6VL8 - chains A and B; structure by X-ray diffraction, 2.42 A resolution.

# Chain A
Molecule: 6-3 Fab heavy chain
Organism: Mus musculus
Notes: antibody fragment or engineered binder
Chain sequence (228 residues; row label = number of the first residue in the row; note: 17 numbers in that range are skipped by the numbering (no residue carries them; nothing is unmodelled there); a row labelled like 82A-82C holds insertion residues (82A, then the next letters in order)):
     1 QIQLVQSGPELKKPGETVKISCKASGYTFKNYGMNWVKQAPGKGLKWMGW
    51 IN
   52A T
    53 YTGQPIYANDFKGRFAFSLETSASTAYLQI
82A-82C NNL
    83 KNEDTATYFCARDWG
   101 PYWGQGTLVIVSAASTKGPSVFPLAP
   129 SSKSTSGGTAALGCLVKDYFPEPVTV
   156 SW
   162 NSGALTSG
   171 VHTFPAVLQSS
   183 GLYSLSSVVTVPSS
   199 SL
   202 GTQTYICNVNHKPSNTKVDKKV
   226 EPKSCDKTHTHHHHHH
Not modelled in the structure: 129-133, 228-241
Disulfides: Cys22-Cys92, Cys142-Cys208
What the authors report for this chain:
  - binding site for peg 8000: Asp95, Trp96, Gly97
  - mutagenesis - W96A: abolished binding to PEG

# Chain B
Molecule: 6-3 Fab light chain
Organism: Mus musculus
Notes: antibody fragment or engineered binder
Chain sequence (219 residues; row label = number of the first residue in the row; note: 1 number in that range is skipped by the numbering (no residue carries it; nothing is unmodelled there); a row labelled like 27A-27F holds insertion residues (27A, then the next letters in order)):
     1 NIMMTQSPSSLAVSAGEKVTVNCKSSQ
27A-27F SVLYSS
    28 NQMNYLAWYQQKPGQSPKLLIYWASTRESGVPDRFTGSGSGTDFTLTISS
    78 VQTEDLAVYYCLQYLSS
    96 WTFGGGTKLEIKRTVAAPSVFIFPPSDEQLKSGTASVVCLLNNFYPREAK
   146 VQWKVDNALQSGNSQESVTEQDSKDSTYSLSSTLTLSKADYEKHKVYACE
   196 VTHQGLSSPVTKSFNRGEC
Not modelled in the structure: 214
Disulfides: Cys23-Cys88, Cys134-Cys194
What the authors report for this chain:
  - binding site for peg 8000: Tyr32, Trp50, Tyr91
  - mutagenesis - W96Y: abolished binding to PEG
  - mutagenesis - A34L: decreased binding to PEG

# Chain A / chain B interface
Pairs across the interface (61):
  Asn35(A) with Trp96(B)
  Val37(A) with Phe98(B), hydrophobic
  Gln39(A) with Gln38(B), hydrogen bond; Tyr87(B)
  Lys43(A) with Tyr87(B)
  Gly44(A) with Tyr87(B)
  Leu45(A) with Gln38(B); Pro44(B), hydrophobic; Tyr87(B), hydrophobic; Phe98(B)
  Trp47(A) with Ser94(B); Trp96(B)
  Asn61(A) with Asn1(B)
  Phe91(A) with Ser43(B)
  Ala93(A) with Trp96(B), hydrophobic
  Trp96(A) with Trp50(B), hydrophobic; Tyr91(B), hydrophobic
  Gly97(A) with Leu46(B)
  Pro101(A) with Leu46(B), hydrophobic; Glu55(B)
  Trp103(A) with Tyr36(B); Pro44(B); Phe98(B), hydrophobic
  Gly104(A) with Ser43(B), hydrogen bond (backbone-side chain)
  Val121(A) with Glu123(B)
  Phe122(A) with Ser121(B); Glu123(B); Gln124(B)
  Pro123(A) with Ser121(B); Glu123(B)
  Leu124(A) with Phe118(B); Val133(B), hydrophobic
  Ala125(A) with Phe118(B)
  Ser134(A) with Phe116(B)
  Thr137(A) with Phe116(B)
  Ala139(A) with Phe116(B), hydrophobic; Phe118(B)
  Leu140(A) with Phe118(B), hydrophobic
  Leu143(A) with Ser131(B)
  Lys145(A) with Gln124(B); Thr129(B)
  His172(A) with Asn137(B); Asn138(B), hydrogen bond; Thr164(B); Ser174(B), hydrogen bond
  Phe174(A) with Leu135(B), hydrophobic; Ser162(B); Thr164(B); Ser174(B); Leu175(B); Ser176(B)
  Pro175(A) with Ser162(B), hydrogen bond (backbone-side chain); Val163(B)
  Val177(A) with Gln160(B); Glu161(B); Ser162(B)
  Leu178(A) with Gln160(B), hydrogen bond (backbone-side chain)
  Gln179(A) with Gln160(B)
  Val190(A) with Leu135(B), hydrophobic
  Thr192(A) with Asn137(B)
  Lys221(A) with Glu123(B)
Also at the interface, not in a pair above, chain A (41 interface residues in all): Lys46, Arg94, Gln105, Ala138, Thr173, Ser188
Also at the interface, not in a pair above, chain B (37 interface residues in all): Tyr32, Gln42, Gly100, Pro119, Ser127

# Overview
41 residues of chain A and 37 residues of chain B are in contact; the contacts include 6 hydrogen bonds. Polar
contacts include Gln39(A)-Gln38(B), Gly104(A)-Ser43(B) and His172(A)-Asn138(B). The paper reports a binding
site for peg 8000 at Asp95(A), Trp96(A) and Tyr32(B) among others; W96A of chain A abolishes binding to PEG; 3
substitutions were tested in all.
Chain A is 6-3 Fab heavy chain and chain B is 6-3 Fab light chain, both from Mus musculus; the structure,
Anti-PEG antibody 6-3 Fab fragment in complex with PEG, was determined by X-ray diffraction, deposited
together with 6VL9.
